PDB entry 2XN1 | X-ray diffraction, 2.30 A resolution | chains A and B of the 4 polymer chains in the assembly

[Chain A (and B)]
Molecule: Alpha-galactosidase
Organism: Lactobacillus acidophilus ncfm
Notes: EC 3.2.1.22; chain B of this document is another copy of the same molecule, construct and numbering; everything in this record applies to it too
UniProtKB: Q7WWP9 (Q7WWP9_LACAC); numbering as in UniProt (aligned over 1-732)
Amino-acid sequence (732 residues; row label = number of the first residue in the row):
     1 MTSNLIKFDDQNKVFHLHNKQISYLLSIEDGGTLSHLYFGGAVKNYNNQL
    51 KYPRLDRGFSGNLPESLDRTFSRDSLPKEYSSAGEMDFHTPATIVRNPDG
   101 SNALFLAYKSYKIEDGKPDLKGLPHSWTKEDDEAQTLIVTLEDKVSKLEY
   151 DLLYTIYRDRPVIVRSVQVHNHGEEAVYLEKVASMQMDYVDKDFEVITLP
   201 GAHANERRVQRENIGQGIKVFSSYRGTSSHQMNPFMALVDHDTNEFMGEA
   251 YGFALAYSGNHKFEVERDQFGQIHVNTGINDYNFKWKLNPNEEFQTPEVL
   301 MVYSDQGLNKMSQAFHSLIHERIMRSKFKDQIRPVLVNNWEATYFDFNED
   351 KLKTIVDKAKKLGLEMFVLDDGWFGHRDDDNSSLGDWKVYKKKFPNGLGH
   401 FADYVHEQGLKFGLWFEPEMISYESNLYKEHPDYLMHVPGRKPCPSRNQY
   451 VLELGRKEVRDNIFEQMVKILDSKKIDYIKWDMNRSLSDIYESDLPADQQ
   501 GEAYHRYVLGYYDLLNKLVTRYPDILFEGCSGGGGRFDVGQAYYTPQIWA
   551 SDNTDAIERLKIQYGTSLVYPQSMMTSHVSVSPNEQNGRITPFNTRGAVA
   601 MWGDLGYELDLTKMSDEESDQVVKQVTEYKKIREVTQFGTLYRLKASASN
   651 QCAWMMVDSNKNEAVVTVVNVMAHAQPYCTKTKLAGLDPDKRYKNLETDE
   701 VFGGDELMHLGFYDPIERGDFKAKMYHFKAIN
Unresolved in the structure: 1-3

[How chain A and chain B interact]
Pairs across the interface (149):
  Gly58(A) with His203(B)
  Phe59(A) with His203(B); Arg225(B), hydrogen bond (backbone-side chain); His230(B); Met483(B); Asn484(B); Arg485(B); Ser486(B); Ser531(B); Gly532(B)
  Gly61(A) with Pro445(B); Ser446(B)
  Asn62(A) with Cys444(B); Pro445(B), hydrogen bond (backbone-backbone)
  Leu63(A) with Pro445(B)
  Pro64(A) with Lys442(B); Pro443(B); Cys444(B); Pro445(B)
  Glu65(A) with Lys442(B)
  Ser66(A) with Pro445(B)
  Leu67(A) with Asn448(B)
  Arg69(A) with Asp380(B), salt bridge; Asn381(B), hydrogen bond; Arg447(B); Asn448(B)
  Asp74(A) with Arg225(B), salt bridge
  Ala83(A) with Tyr282(B)
  Met86(A) with Cys444(B), hydrophobic; Pro445(B); Ser446(B); Arg485(B); Ser488(B)
  Asp87(A) with Tyr224(B), hydrogen bond (backbone-side chain)
  Phe88(A) with Tyr224(B); Arg225(B); Ser486(B); Leu487(B)
  His89(A) with Tyr224(B), hydrogen bond (backbone-side chain)
  Arg96(A) with Asn283(B), hydrogen bond
  Asn97(A) with Arg441(B)
  Pro98(A) with Ala497(B)
  Asp99(A) with Val438(B); Tyr491(B), hydrogen bond (backbone-side chain); Ala497(B); Gln500(B)
  Gly100(A) with Ala497(B); Gln500(B)
  Ser101(A) with Val438(B); Tyr491(B)
  Asn102(A) with Asn283(B)
  Ala103(A) with Arg441(B)
  Asp143(A) with Arg441(B), salt bridge
  Val145(A) with Gly440(B)
  Ser146(A) with Arg441(B)
  Pro200(A) with Gln216(B)
  Gly201(A) with Gln216(B), hydrogen bond (backbone-side chain); Gln269(B)
  Ala202(A) with Gln269(B)
  His203(A) with Gly58(B); Phe59(B)
  Arg208(A) with Gln216(B), hydrogen bond
  Gln210(A) with Gly215(B); Gln216(B), hydrogen bond (side chain-backbone)
  Glu212(A) with Gly215(B), hydrogen bond (side chain-backbone)
  Gly215(A) with Gln210(B); Glu212(B), hydrogen bond (backbone-side chain); Lys219(B)
  Gln216(A) with Pro200(B); Gly201(B), hydrogen bond (side chain-backbone); Arg208(B), hydrogen bond; Gln210(B), hydrogen bond (backbone-side chain); Lys219(B), hydrogen bond (backbone-side chain); Phe221(B); Gln231(B), hydrogen bond (side chain-backbone); Met232(B)
  Gly217(A) with Lys219(B); Val220(B)
  Ile218(A) with Ile218(B); Lys219(B); Val220(B), hydrogen bond (backbone-backbone)
  Lys219(A) with Gly215(B); Gln216(B), hydrogen bond (side chain-backbone); Gly217(B); Ile218(B)
  Val220(A) with Gly217(B); Ile218(B), hydrogen bond (backbone-backbone)
  Phe221(A) with Gln216(B)
  Tyr224(A) with Asp87(B), hydrogen bond (side chain-backbone); Phe88(B); His89(B), hydrogen bond (side chain-backbone)
  Arg225(A) with Phe59(B), hydrogen bond (side chain-backbone); Asp74(B), salt bridge; Phe88(B); Gln269(B)
  His230(A) with Phe59(B)
  Gln231(A) with Gln216(B), hydrogen bond (backbone-side chain); Gln269(B), hydrogen bond
  Met232(A) with Gln216(B)
  Gln269(A) with Gly201(B); Ala202(B); Arg225(B); Gln231(B), hydrogen bond
  Tyr282(A) with Ala83(B); Pro91(B), hydrophobic
  Asn283(A) with Arg96(B), hydrogen bond; Asn102(B)
  Asp380(A) with Arg69(B), salt bridge
  Asn381(A) with Arg69(B), hydrogen bond
  Val438(A) with Asp99(B); Ser101(B)
  Gly440(A) with Val145(B)
  Arg441(A) with Asn97(B); Ala103(B), hydrogen bond (side chain-backbone); Asp143(B), salt bridge; Ser146(B)
  Lys442(A) with Pro64(B); Glu65(B)
  Pro443(A) with Pro64(B)
  Cys444(A) with Asn62(B); Pro64(B); Met86(B), hydrophobic
  Pro445(A) with Gly61(B); Asn62(B), hydrogen bond (backbone-backbone); Leu63(B); Pro64(B); Ser66(B); Met86(B)
  Ser446(A) with Gly61(B); Met86(B)
  Arg447(A) with Arg69(B)
  Asn448(A) with Arg69(B)
  Met483(A) with Phe59(B)
  Asn484(A) with Phe59(B)
  Arg485(A) with Phe59(B); Met86(B)
  Ser486(A) with Phe59(B); Phe88(B)
  Leu487(A) with Phe88(B)
  Ser488(A) with Met86(B)
  Tyr491(A) with Asp99(B), hydrogen bond (side chain-backbone); Ser101(B)
  Ala497(A) with Pro98(B); Asp99(B); Gly100(B)
  Gln500(A) with Asp99(B); Gly100(B)
  Ser531(A) with Phe59(B)
  Gly532(A) with Phe59(B)
Also at the interface, not in a pair above, chain A (83 interface residues in all): Ser60, Gly84, Glu85, Pro91, Ile94, Leu104, Phe105, Ile214, Ser222, Lys285, Pro439
Also at the interface, not in a pair above, chain B (83 interface residues in all): Ser60, Leu67, Gly84, Glu85, Thr90, Ile94, Leu104, Phe105, Ser222, Lys285, Pro439

[In short]
Chain A and chain B each contribute 83 residues to their interface; the contacts include 31 hydrogen bonds and
6 salt bridges. Polar contacts include Arg69(A)-Asp380(B), Asp74(A)-Arg225(B) and Asp143(A)-Arg441(B).
Both chains are Alpha-galactosidase (Lactobacillus acidophilus ncfm). Entry 2XN1 (Structure of
alpha-galactosidase from Lactobacillus acidophilus NCFM with TRIS) was determined by X-ray diffraction
together with 2XN0 from the same study.
